Entry 7UWH (electron microscopy, 3.10 A resolution); this record covers chains I and R of the 9 polymer chains in the assembly.

[Chain I]
Name: DNA-directed RNA polymerase subunit beta
Source organism: Escherichia coli
Notes: EC 2.7.7.6
Reference sequence: P0A8V4 (RPOB_ECO57); residue numbers follow UniProt; this construct covers 1-1342
Sequence (1342 residues; numbered 1 to 1342; the number before each row is that of its first residue):
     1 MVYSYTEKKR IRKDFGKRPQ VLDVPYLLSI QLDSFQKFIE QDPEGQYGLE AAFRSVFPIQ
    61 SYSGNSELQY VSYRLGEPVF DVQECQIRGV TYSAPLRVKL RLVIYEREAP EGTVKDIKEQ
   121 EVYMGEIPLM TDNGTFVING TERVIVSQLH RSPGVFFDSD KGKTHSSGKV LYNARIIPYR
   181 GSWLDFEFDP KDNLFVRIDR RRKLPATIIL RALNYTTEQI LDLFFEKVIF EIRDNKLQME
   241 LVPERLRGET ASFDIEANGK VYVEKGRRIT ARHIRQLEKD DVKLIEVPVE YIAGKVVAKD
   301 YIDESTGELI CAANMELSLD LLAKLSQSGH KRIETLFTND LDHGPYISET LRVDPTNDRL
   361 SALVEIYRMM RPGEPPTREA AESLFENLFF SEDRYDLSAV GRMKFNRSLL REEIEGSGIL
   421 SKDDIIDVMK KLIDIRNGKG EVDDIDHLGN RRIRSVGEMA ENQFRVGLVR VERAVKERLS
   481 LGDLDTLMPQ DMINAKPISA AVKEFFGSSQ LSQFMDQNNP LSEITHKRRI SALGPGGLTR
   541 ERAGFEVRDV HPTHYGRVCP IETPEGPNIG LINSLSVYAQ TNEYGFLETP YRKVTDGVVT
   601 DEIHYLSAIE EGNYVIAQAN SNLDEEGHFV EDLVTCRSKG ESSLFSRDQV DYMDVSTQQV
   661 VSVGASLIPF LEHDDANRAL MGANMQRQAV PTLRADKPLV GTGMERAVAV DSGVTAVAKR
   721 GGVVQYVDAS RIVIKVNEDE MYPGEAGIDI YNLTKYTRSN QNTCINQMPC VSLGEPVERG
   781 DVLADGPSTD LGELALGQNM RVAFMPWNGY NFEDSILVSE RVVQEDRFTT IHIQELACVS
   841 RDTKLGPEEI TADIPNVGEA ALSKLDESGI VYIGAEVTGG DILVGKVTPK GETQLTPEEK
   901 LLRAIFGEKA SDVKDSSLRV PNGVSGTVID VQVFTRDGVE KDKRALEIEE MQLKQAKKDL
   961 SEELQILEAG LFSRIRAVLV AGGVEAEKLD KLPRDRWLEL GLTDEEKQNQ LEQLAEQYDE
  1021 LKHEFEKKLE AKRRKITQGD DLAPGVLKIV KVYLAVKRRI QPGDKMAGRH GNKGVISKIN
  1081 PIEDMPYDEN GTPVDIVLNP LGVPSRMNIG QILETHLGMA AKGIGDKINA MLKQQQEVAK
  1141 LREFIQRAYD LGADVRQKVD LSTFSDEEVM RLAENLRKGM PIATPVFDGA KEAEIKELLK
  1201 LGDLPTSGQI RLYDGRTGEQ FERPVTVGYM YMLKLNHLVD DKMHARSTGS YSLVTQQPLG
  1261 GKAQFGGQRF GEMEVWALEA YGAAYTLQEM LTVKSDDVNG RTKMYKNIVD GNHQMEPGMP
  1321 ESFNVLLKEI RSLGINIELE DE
Not modelled in the structure: 1, 891-912
Curated features (UniProtKB/Swiss-Prot):
  - modified residue (N6-acetyllysine): Lys1022, Lys1200

[Chain R]
Molecule: 18-nt RNA strand
Sequence (18 nucleotides; row label = number of the first residue in the row):
     3 AUUCAAAGCG GAGAGGUA
Not modelled in the structure: 3-10
Bound ions: Mg2+: A20 (shared with 3 residues of chain J)

[How chain I and chain R interact]
Pairs across the interface - 25 pairs, chain I then chain R:
  Ser509(I) - G15(R)  sugar contact
  Gln510(I) - G15(R)  phosphate contact
  Gln510(I) - A16(R)  hydrogen bond to the phosphate
  Gln513(I) - A16(R)  hydrogen bond to the phosphate
  Gln513(I) - G17(R)  sugar contact
  Arg529(I) - G17(R)  sugar contact
  Arg540(I) - A16(R)  salt bridge to the phosphate
  Arg540(I) - G17(R)  salt bridge to the phosphate
  Pro564(I) - G18(R)  phosphate contact
  Ile572(I) - G17(R)  phosphate contact
  Arg687(I) - G18(R)  salt bridge to the phosphate
  Gln688(I) - G18(R)  hydrogen bond to the phosphate
  Gln688(I) - U19(R)  hydrogen bond to the phosphate
  Lys1065(I) - U19(R)  hydrogen bond to the phosphate
  Lys1065(I) - A20(R)  salt bridge to the phosphate
  Lys1073(I) - A20(R)  salt bridge to the phosphate
  His1237(I) - G18(R)  sugar contact
  His1237(I) - U19(R)  sugar contact
  Tyr1251(I) - C11(R)  base contact
  Ser1252(I) - G12(R)  phosphate contact
  Leu1253(I) - C11(R)  sugar contact
  Leu1259(I) - C11(R)  phosphate contact
  Leu1259(I) - G12(R)  phosphate contact
  Gln1264(I) - C11(R)  hydrogen bond to the phosphate
  Gln1264(I) - G12(R)  phosphate contact
Interface residues without a listed pair, chain I (22 interface residues in all): Leu533, Glu565, Asn568, Asn684, Met685

[In short]
22 residues of chain I and 8 residues of chain R are in contact, with 6 hydrogen bonds and 5 salt bridges.
Polar pairs include Gln510(I)-A16(R), Gln513(I)-A16(R) and Gln688(I)-G18(R).
Here chain I is DNA-directed RNA polymerase subunit beta (Escherichia coli) and chain R is an 18-nt RNA
strand. Entry 7UWH (CryoEM Structure of E. coli Transcription-Coupled Ribonucleotide Excision Repair (TC-RER)
complex bound to ribonucleotide substrate) was determined by electron microscopy (same publication as 7UWE).
